PDB entry 7VP4 | X-ray diffraction, 3.04 A resolution | chains B and C of the 4 polymer chains in the assembly

[Chain B]
Molecule: Transcription factor TCP10
Source organism: Arabidopsis thaliana
UniProtKB: O82277 (TCP10_ARATH); residues 1-87 here = UniProt positions 1-87
Amino-acid sequence (107 residues; each row starts with the number of its first residue; numbers below 1 keep their minus sign (Met-19 is residue -19)):
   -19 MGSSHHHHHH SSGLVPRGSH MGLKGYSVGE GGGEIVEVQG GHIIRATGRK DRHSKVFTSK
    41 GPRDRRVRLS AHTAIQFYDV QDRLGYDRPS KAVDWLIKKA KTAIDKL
Unresolved in the structure: -19 to 20, 85-87
Differences from the reference sequence: initiating methionine (-19); expression tag (-18 to 0)

[Chain C]
Molecule: 14-nt DNA strand
Sequence (14 nucleotides; row label = number of the first residue in the row):
     1 ATGTGGTCCC CAGT

[Chain B / chain C interface]
Contacting residue pairs (14):
  Arg25(B) with DG3(C), phosphate contact
  Arg32(B) with DT2(C), base contact; DG3(C), hydrogen bond to the base; DT4(C), base contact
  His33(B) with DT4(C), phosphate contact; DG5(C), hydrogen bond to the base; DG6(C), base contact
  Ser34(B) with DT4(C), hydrogen bond to the phosphate
  Arg45(B) with DT4(C), salt bridge to the phosphate; DG5(C), salt bridge to the phosphate
  Arg46(B) with DT7(C), hydrogen bond to the base
  Arg68(B) with DG5(C), sugar contact; DG6(C), phosphate contact
  Pro69(B) with DG6(C), phosphate contact
Interface residues without a listed pair, chain B (10 interface residues in all): Ala26, Asp67
Interface residues without a listed pair, chain C (7 interface residues in all): DC8

[Summary]
The interface between chain B and chain C involves 10 residues on one side and 7 on the other; the contacts
include 4 hydrogen bonds and 2 salt bridges. Polar pairs include Arg32(B)-DG3(C), His33(B)-DG5(C) and
Arg46(B)-DT7(C).
Chain B is Transcription factor TCP10 (Arabidopsis thaliana) and chain C is a 14-nt DNA strand; the structure,
Structure of a transcription factor and DNA complex, was determined by X-ray diffraction together with 7VP1,
7VP2, 7VP5 and 7VP7 from the same study.
